4M2Y - chains A and P of the 4 polymer chains in the assembly; structure by X-ray diffraction, 2.27 A resolution.

Chain A:
Name: DNA polymerase beta
Source organism: Homo sapiens
Notes: EC 2.7.7.7, 4.2.99.-
Reference sequence: P06746 (DPOLB_HUMAN); numbering as in UniProt (aligned over 11-335)
Sequence (325 residues; row label = number of the first residue in the row):
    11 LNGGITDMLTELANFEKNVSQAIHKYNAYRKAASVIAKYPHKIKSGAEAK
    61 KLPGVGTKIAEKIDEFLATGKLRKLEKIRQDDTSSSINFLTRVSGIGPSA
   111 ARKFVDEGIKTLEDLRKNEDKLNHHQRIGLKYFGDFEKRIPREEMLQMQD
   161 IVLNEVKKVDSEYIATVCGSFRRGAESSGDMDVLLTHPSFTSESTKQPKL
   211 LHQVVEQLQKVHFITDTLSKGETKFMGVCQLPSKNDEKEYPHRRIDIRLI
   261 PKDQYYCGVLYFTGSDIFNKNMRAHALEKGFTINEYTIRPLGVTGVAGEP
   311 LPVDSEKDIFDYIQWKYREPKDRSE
Not modelled in the structure: 205-208, 244-245
Metal / ion sites: Na+ site 1: Lys60, Leu62, Val65 (shared with 1 residue of chain D); Na+ site 2: Thr101, Val103, Ile106 (shared with DG9(P) of chain P)
Swiss-Prot annotation at these positions:
  - region: Arg183 to Asp192 (DNA-binding)
  - active site: Lys72 (Nucleophile)
  - binding site (K(+)): Lys60, Leu62, Val65, Thr101, Val103, Ile106
  - binding site (Na(+)): Lys60, Leu62, Val65, Thr101, Val103, Ile106
  - binding site (dATP): Arg149, Ser180, Arg183, Gly189, Asp190
  - binding site (dCTP): Arg149, Ser180, Arg183, Gly189, Asp190
  - binding site (dGTP): Arg149, Ser180, Arg183, Gly189, Asp190, Asp192
  - binding site (dTTP): Arg149, Ser180, Arg183, Gly189, Asp190
  - binding site (Mg(2+)): Asp190, Asp192, Asp256
  - modified residue: Lys72 (N6-acetyllysine), Arg83 (Omega-N-methylarginine), Arg152 (Omega-N-methylarginine)
  - cross-link (Glycyl lysine isopeptide (Lys-Gly)): Lys41 (interchain with G-Cter in ubiquitin), Lys61 (interchain with G-Cter in ubiquitin), Lys81 (interchain with G-Cter in ubiquitin)
  - natural variant: Leu22 (L22P: Found in a gastric cancer sample; uncertain significance), Tyr39 (Y39C: Found in a gastric cancer sample; uncertain significance), Gly118 (G118V: Decreased DNA-directed DNA polymerase activity), Arg137 (R137Q: Decreased function in base-excision repair), Arg149 (R149I: Decreased DNA-directed DNA polymerase activity), Asp160 (D160N: Found in a gastric cancer sample; uncertain significance), Cys239 (C239R: Found in a gastric cancer sample; uncertain significance), Lys289 (K289M: Found in a colon cancer sample; uncertain significance), Asn294 (N294D: Found in a gastric cancer sample; uncertain significance), Glu295 (E295K: Found in a gastric cancer sample; uncertain significance)
  - mutagenesis: Phe25 (F25W: No effect on 5'-dRP lyase activity. Decreased ssDNA binding), His34 (H34G: Decreased 5'-dRP lyase activity. Decreased ssDNA binding), Lys35 (K35A: Decreased 5'-dRP lyase activity. Decreased ssDNA binding. Loss of 5'-dRP lyase activity; when associated with A-68 and A-72. Decreased ssDNA binding; when associated with A-68 and A-72 ...), Tyr39 (Y39F: No effect on 5'-dRP lyase activity; Y39Q: Abolishes DNA polymerase and 5'-dRP lyase activity), Lys41 (K41R: Abolishes ubiquitination; when associated with R-61 and R-81), Lys60 (K60A: Decreased 5'-dRP lyase activity. Decreased ssDNA binding), Lys61 (K61R: Abolishes ubiquitination; when associated with R-41 and R-81), Lys68 (K68A: No effect on 5'-dRP lyase activity. Decreased ssDNA binding. Loss of 5'-dRP lyase activity; when associated with A-35 and A-72. Decreased ssDNA binding; when associated with A-35 and A-72 ...), Glu71 (E71Q: No effect on 5'-dRP lyase activity. No effect on structure shown by circular dichroism. No effect on ssDNA binding), Lys72 (K72A: Severely reduced 5'-dRP lyase activity. Does not affect ssDNA binding. Loss of 5'-dRP lyase activity; when associated with A-35 and A-68. Decreased ssDNA binding ...), Glu75 (E75A: Slightly decreased 5'-dRP lyase activity. Decreased ssDNA binding. No effect on structure shown by circular dichroism), Lys81 (K81R: Abolishes ubiquitination; when associated with R-41 and R-61), 5 further mutagenesis entries in UniProt
From the paper describing this entry:
  - binding site for template DNA strand: Tyr271

Chain P:
Molecule: up-primer
Sequence (10 nucleotides; each row starts with the number of its first residue):
     1 GCTGATGCGA
Metal / ion sites: Na+: DG9 (shared with Thr101(A), Val103(A), Ile106(A) of chain A)

Interface between chain A and chain P:
Contacting residue pairs - 15 pairs, chain A then chain P:
  Val103(A) with DG9(P), phosphate contact
  Ser104(A) with DG9(P), phosphate contact
  Gly105(A) with DC8(P), sugar contact; DG9(P), hydrogen bond to the phosphate
  Ile106(A) with DG9(P), phosphate contact
  Gly107(A) with DC8(P), hydrogen bond to the phosphate; DG9(P), phosphate contact
  Pro108(A) with DC8(P), phosphate contact
  Ser109(A) with DG7(P), phosphate contact; DC8(P), hydrogen bond to the phosphate
  Ala110(A) with DC8(P), hydrogen bond to the phosphate
  His135(A) with DG9(P), sugar contact
  Met236(A) with DG9(P), phosphate contact
  Arg254(A) with DA10(P), salt bridge to the phosphate
  Asp256(A) with DA10(P), sugar contact
Other interface residues (no listed pair), chain A (13 interface residues in all): Asp190

Summary:
13 residues of chain A face 4 of chain P across their interface, with 4 hydrogen bonds and 1 salt bridge.
Polar contacts include Gly105(A)-DG9(P), Gly107(A)-DC8(P) and Ser109(A)-DC8(P). From the paper: a binding site
for template DNA strand at Tyr271(A).
Chain A is DNA polymerase beta (Homo sapiens) and chain P is up-primer; the structure, Structure of human DNA
polymerase beta complexed with 8-BrG as the template base in a 1-nucleotide ..., was determined by X-ray
diffraction, deposited together with 4M47, 4NLK, 4NLN, 4NLZ, 4NM1 and 4NM2.
